PDB entry 7FKP | X-ray diffraction, 1.52 A resolution | chains A and B

[Chain A]
Protein: Pre-mRNA-splicing factor 8
From: Saccharomyces cerevisiae S288C
UniProtKB: P33334 (PRP8_YEAST); residues 1836-2090 here = UniProt positions 1836-2090
Chain sequence (258 residues; row label = number of the first residue in the row):
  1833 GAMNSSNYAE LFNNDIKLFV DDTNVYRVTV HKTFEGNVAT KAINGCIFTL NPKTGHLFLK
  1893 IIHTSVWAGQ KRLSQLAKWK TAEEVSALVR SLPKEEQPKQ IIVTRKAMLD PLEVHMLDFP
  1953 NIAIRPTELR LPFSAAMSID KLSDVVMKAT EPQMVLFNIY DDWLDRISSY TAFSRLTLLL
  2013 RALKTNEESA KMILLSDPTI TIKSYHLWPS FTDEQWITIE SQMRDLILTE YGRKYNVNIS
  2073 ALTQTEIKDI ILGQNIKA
Disordered / not traced: 2070-2090
Differences from the reference sequence: expression tag (1833-1835)
Small-molecule neighbours: WBL (propyl (2S)-2-[(5-amino-1,3,4-thiadiazol-2-yl)sulfanyl]propanoate): Thr2003, Ser2006, Arg2007, Leu2010, Glu2052, Arg2056
UniProt features mapped onto this chain:
  - mutagenesis: Asp1853 (D1853A: Alters protein folding. Severely impaired growth. Strongly reduced growth at 35 degrees Celsius; when associated with A-1854; D1853N: Reduced growth at 30 degrees Celsius ...), Asp1854 (D1854A: Reduced growth at 30 degrees Celsius. Strongly reduced growth at 16 degrees Celsius. Strongly reduced growth at 35 degrees Celsius; when associated with A-1853 ...), Thr1855 (T1855A: Reduced growth at 30 degrees Celsius. Strongly reduced growth at 16 degrees Celsius), Thr1936 (T1936A: Reduced growth at 30 degrees Celsius. Strongly reduced growth at 16 degrees Celsius), Arg1937 (R1937K: Severely impaired growth. Reduced growth at 30 degrees Celsius. Strongly reduced growth at 16 degrees Celsius)

[Chain B]
Protein: A1 cistron-splicing factor AAR2
From: Saccharomyces cerevisiae S288C
UniProtKB: P32357 (AAR2_YEAST); aligned to UniProt positions 1-317 over residues 1-317
Chain sequence (308 residues; numbered -3 to 317; 13 numbers in that range are skipped by the numbering (no residue carries them; nothing is unmodelled there); the number before each row is that of its first residue; numbers below 1 keep their minus sign (Gly-3 is residue -3)):
    -3 GAMAMNTVPF TSAPIEVTIG IDQYSFNVKE NQPFHGIKDI PIGHVHVIHF QHADNSSMRY
    57 GYWFDCRMGN FYIQYDPKDG LYKMMEERDG AKFENIVHNF KERQMMVSYP KIDEDDTWYN
   117 LTEFVQMDKI RKIVRKDENQ FSYVDSSMTT VQENEL
   166 SSSSSDPAHS LNYTVINFKS REAIRPGHEM EDFLDKSYYL NTVMLQGIFK NSSNYFGELQ
   226 FAFLNAMFFG NYGSSLQWHA MIELICSSAT VPKHMLDKLD EILYYQIKTL PEQYSDILLN
   286 ERVWNICLYS SFQKNSLHNT EKIMENKYPE LL
Disordered / not traced: -3 to 0, 166-169
Differences from the reference sequence: expression tag (-3 to 0); conflict Ser166 (Leu153 in P32357), Ser167 (Lys154 in P32357), Ser170 (Asp in P32357)
UniProt features mapped onto this chain:
  - region: Leu261 to Ile282 (Leucine-zipper)
  - modified residue: Ser253 (Phosphoserine), Thr274 (Phosphothreonine)

[How chain A and chain B interact]
Residue-residue contacts (17; chain A residue first):
  Gln1907(A) - Met195(B)
  Gln1907(A) - Leu199(B)
  Leu1908(A) - Met195(B)  hydrophobic
  Trp1911(A) - Glu194(B)
  Trp1911(A) - Met195(B)  hydrophobic
  Trp1911(A) - Phe198(B)  hydrophobic
  Asp1942(A) - Lys184(B)  salt bridge
  Asp1942(A) - Phe198(B)
  Glu1945(A) - Lys184(B)  salt bridge
  Val1946(A) - Ile189(B)  hydrophobic
  Val1946(A) - Glu194(B)
  Val1946(A) - Phe198(B)  hydrophobic
  His1947(A) - Glu194(B)  salt bridge
  Leu1949(A) - Lys184(B)
  Leu1949(A) - Ser185(B)
  Leu1949(A) - Arg186(B)
  Asp1950(A) - Arg186(B)  salt bridge

[Overview]
9 residues of chain A face 8 of chain B across their interface; the contacts include 4 salt bridges. Polar
pairs include Asp1942(A)-Lys184(B), Glu1945(A)-Lys184(B) and His1947(A)-Glu194(B). Bound to chain A: compound
WBL. UniProt lists 5 mutagenesis sites on chain A.
Here chain A is Pre-mRNA-splicing factor 8 and chain B is A1 cistron-splicing factor AAR2, both from
Saccharomyces cerevisiae S288C. Entry 7FKP (PanDDA analysis group deposition -- Aar2/RNaseH in complex with
fragment P04E08 from the F2X-Universal Library) was determined by X-ray diffraction, deposited together with
5ST0, 5ST1, 5ST2, 5ST3, 5ST4, 5ST5 and 248 further entries.
